5OMA - chains A and C of the 3 polymer chains in the assembly; structure by X-ray diffraction, 3.90 A resolution.

Chain A (and C):
Name: 14-3-3 protein sigma, Steroidogenic acute regulatory protein, mitochondrial
Source organism: Homo sapiens
Notes: chain C of this document is another copy of the same molecule, construct and numbering; everything in this record applies to it too
UniProtKB: chimeric construct of P31947, P49675: residues 1-231 from P31947 (1433S_HUMAN) positions 1-231 (same numbers); residues 237-245 from P49675 positions 54-62 (UniProt number = residue number - 183)
Sequence (248 residues; numbered -2 to 245; the number before each row is that of its first residue; numbers below 1 keep their minus sign (Gly-2 is residue -2)):
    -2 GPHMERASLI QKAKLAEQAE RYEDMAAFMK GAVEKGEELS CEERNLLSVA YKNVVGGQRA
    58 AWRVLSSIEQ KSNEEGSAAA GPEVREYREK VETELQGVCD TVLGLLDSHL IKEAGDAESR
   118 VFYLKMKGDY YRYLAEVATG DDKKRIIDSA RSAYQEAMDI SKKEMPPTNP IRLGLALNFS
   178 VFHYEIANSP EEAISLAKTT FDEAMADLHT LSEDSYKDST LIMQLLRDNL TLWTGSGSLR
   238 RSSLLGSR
Unresolved in the structure: -2 to 0, 75-77, 236-245 (chain C: -2 to 1, 73-75, 232-245)
Sequence notes: expression tag (-2 to 0); engineered mutation Ala75 (Glu in P31947), Ala76 (Glu in P31947), Ala77 (Lys in P31947); linker (232-236)
Modified / non-standard residues: Ser235 (phosphoserine; SEP); Ser240 (phosphoserine; SEP)
Swiss-Prot annotation at these positions:
  - site (Interaction with phosphoserine on interacting protein): Arg56, Arg129
  - modified residue (Phosphoserine): Ser5, Ser74, Ser240

Interface between chain A and chain C:
Contacting residue pairs (22; chain A residue first):
  Ser5(A) - Glu80(C)  hydrogen bond
  Gln8(A) - Ala76(C)
  Gln8(A) - Ala77(C)  hydrogen bond (side chain-backbone)
  Gln8(A) - Glu80(C)
  Lys9(A) - Glu83(C)  salt bridge
  Ala13(A) - Tyr84(C)
  Gln15(A) - Ile65(C)
  Arg18(A) - Tyr84(C)
  Arg18(A) - Glu91(C)  salt bridge
  Asp21(A) - Tyr84(C)  hydrogen bond
  Asp21(A) - Lys87(C)  salt bridge
  Ile65(A) - Gln15(C)
  Glu80(A) - Ser5(C)  hydrogen bond
  Glu80(A) - Gln8(C)
  Glu80(A) - Lys9(C)
  Glu83(A) - Lys9(C)  salt bridge
  Tyr84(A) - Lys9(C)
  Tyr84(A) - Ala13(C)
  Tyr84(A) - Arg18(C)
  Tyr84(A) - Asp21(C)  hydrogen bond
  Lys87(A) - Asp21(C)  salt bridge
  Glu91(A) - Arg18(C)  salt bridge
Other interface residues (no listed pair), chain A (23 interface residues in all): Leu12, Ala16, Glu20, Phe25, Gln55, Ala58, Val61, Leu62, Val81, Val88
Other interface residues (no listed pair), chain C (24 interface residues in all): Leu12, Ala16, Glu20, Phe25, Ala58, Val61, Leu62, Val81, Val88

Summary:
Chain A and chain C form an interface of 23 and 24 residues respectively, with 5 hydrogen bonds and 6 salt
bridges. Polar contacts include Lys9(A)-Glu83(C), Arg18(A)-Glu91(C) and Asp21(A)-Lys87(C).
Both chains are 14-3-3 protein sigma, Steroidogenic acute regulatory protein, mitochondrial (Homo sapiens).
Entry 5OMA (CH3 chimera of human 14-3-3 sigma with the StARD1 peptide including Ser57) was determined by X-ray
diffraction (same publication as 5OK9, 5OKF and 5OM0).
